7UIV - chains A and F of the 14 polymer chains in the assembly; structure by electron microscopy, 3.38 A resolution.

# Chain A (and F)
Name: ATP-dependent Clp protease ATP-binding subunit ClpA
Source organism: Escherichia coli
Notes: chain F of this document is another copy of the same molecule, construct and numbering; everything in this record applies to it too
UniProtKB: A0A836NDF2 (A0A836NDF2_ECOLX); residue numbers follow UniProt; this construct covers 1-758
Amino-acid sequence (758 residues; row label = number of the first residue in the row):
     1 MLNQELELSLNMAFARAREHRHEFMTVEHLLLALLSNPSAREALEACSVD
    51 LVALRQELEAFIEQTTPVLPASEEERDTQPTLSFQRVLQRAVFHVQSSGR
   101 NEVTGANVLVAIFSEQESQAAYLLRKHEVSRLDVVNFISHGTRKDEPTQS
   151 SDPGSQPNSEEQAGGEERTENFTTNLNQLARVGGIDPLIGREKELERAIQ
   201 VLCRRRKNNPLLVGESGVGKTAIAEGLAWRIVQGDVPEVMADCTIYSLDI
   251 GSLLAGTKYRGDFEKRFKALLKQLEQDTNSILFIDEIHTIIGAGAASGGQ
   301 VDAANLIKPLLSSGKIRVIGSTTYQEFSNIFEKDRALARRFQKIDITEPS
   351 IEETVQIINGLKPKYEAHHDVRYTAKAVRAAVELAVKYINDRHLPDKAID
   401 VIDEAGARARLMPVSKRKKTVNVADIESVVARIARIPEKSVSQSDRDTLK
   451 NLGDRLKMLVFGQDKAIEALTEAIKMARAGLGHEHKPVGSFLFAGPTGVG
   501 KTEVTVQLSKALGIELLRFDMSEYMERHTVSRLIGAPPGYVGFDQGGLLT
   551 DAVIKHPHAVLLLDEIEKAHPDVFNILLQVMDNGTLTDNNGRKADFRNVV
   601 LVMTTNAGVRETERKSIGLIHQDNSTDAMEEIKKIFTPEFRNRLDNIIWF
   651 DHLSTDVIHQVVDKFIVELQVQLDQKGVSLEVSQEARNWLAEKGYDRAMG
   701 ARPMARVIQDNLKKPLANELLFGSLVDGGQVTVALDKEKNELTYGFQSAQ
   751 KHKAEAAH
Not modelled in the structure: 1-172, 293-299, 540-547, 749-758 (chain F: 1-169, 292-304, 750-758)
Sequence notes: conflict T169 (Met in A0A836NDF2)
Bound ions: Mg2+: T502 (together with ATP-gamma-S)
Residues lining bound ligands:
  - ADP (adenosine-5'-diphosphate): D186, P187, L188, I189, S216, G217, G219, K220, T221, A222, I223, I357, L361, R392, I399
  - ATP-gamma-S (AGS; phosphothiophosphoric acid-adenylate ester): L459, V460, F461, Q463, P496, T497, G498, V499, G500, K501, T502, E503, N606, L653, K664, F665, A701, R702

# How chain A and chain F interact
Contacting residue pairs (56; chain A residue first):
  R197(A) with E404(F), salt bridge
  I199(A) with L411(F), hydrophobic
  Q200(A) with E404(F); A407(F); R408(F); R432(F)
  C203(A) with R410(F), hydrogen bond (backbone-side chain)
  R204(A) with D400(F), salt bridge; D403(F), salt bridge; E404(F); A407(F); R410(F)
  R205(A) with H368(F), hydrogen bond (side chain-backbone); D403(F), hydrogen bond (backbone-side chain)
  R206(A) with Y365(F); D403(F), hydrogen bond (backbone-side chain)
  K207(A) with D400(F), salt bridge
  P237(A) with L411(F), hydrophobic
  E238(A) with P413(F)
  V239(A) with L411(F), hydrophobic
  M240(A) with L411(F), hydrophobic
  G292(A) with A255(F); K258(F), hydrogen bond (backbone-side chain)
  D302(A) with A255(F); G256(F); R266(F), salt bridge
  L306(A) with S252(F)
  K333(A) with I250(F)
  D334(A) with G251(F)
  R335(A) with E286(F), salt bridge; T289(F)
  R339(A) with S216(F), hydrogen bond
  R446(A) with L721(F), hydrogen bond (side chain-backbone); F722(F)
  L449(A) with L721(F), hydrophobic
  K450(A) with F722(F)
  E472(A) with K714(F)
  A473(A) with K714(F)
  K475(A) with N718(F), hydrogen bond; L721(F)
  M476(A) with K714(F); A717(F), hydrophobic
  R478(A) with L721(F)
  A479(A) with A717(F); L720(F), hydrophobic; L721(F), hydrophobic
  R527(A) with P537(F), hydrogen bond (side chain-backbone); P538(F), hydrogen bond (side chain-backbone); G539(F); Y540(F)
  T637(A) with E523(F)
  P638(A) with S522(F); E523(F)
  E639(A) with E523(F)
  N642(A) with R706(F), hydrogen bond (backbone-side chain)
  D645(A) with R706(F)
Other interface residues (no listed pair), chain A (37 interface residues in all): N305, G482, L644
Other interface residues (no listed pair), chain F (41 interface residues in all): H288, H369, K416, V429, D520, A536, K713

# In short
Chain A and chain F form an interface of 37 and 41 residues respectively; the contacts include 11 hydrogen
bonds and 6 salt bridges. Polar contacts include R197(A)-E404(F), R204(A)-D400(F) and R204(A)-D403(F). Chain A
binds ADP and ATP-gamma-S.
Both chains are ATP-dependent Clp protease ATP-binding subunit ClpA (Escherichia coli). Entry 7UIV (ClpAP
complex bound to ClpS N-terminal extension, class IIa) was determined by electron microscopy, deposited
together with 7UIW, 7UIX, 7UIZ, 7UJ0 and 7UIY.
